Entry 5DNL (X-ray diffraction, 1.53 A resolution); this record covers chains A and B of the 3 polymer chains in the assembly.

== Chain A (and B) ==
Name: Imidazoleglycerol-phosphate dehydratase
Organism: Pyrococcus furiosus
Notes: EC 4.2.1.19; chain B of this document is another copy of the same molecule, construct and numbering; everything in this record applies to it too
UniProt: P58880 (HIS7_PYRFU); residue numbers follow UniProt; this construct covers 1-176
Sequence (176 residues; numbered 1 to 176; the number before each row is that of its first residue):
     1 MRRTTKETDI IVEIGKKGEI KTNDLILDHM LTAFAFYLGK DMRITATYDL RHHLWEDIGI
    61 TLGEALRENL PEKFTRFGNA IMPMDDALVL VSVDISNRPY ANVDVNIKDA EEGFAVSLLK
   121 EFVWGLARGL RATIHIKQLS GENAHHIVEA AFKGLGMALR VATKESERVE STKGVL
Metal / ion sites: Mn2+ site 1: His29, His53, His145, Glu149 (together with (S)-c348); Mn2+ site 2: His52, Glu56, Glu121, His146 (together with (S)-c348)
Residues lining bound ligands:
  - (S)-c348 (5DL; [(2S)-2-hydroxy-3-(1H-1,2,4-triazol-1-yl)propyl]phosphonic acid), molecule 1: Glu7, His29, Tyr37, His52, His53, Glu56, Met84, Glu121, His145, His146, Glu149, Lys153
  - (S)-c348 (5DL), molecule 2: Arg76, Arg98, Ser171, Thr172, Lys173

== Chain A / chain B interface ==
Residue-residue contacts - 30 pairs, chain A then chain B:
  Arg76(A) with Tyr37(B); Lys153(B)
  Phe77(A) with Tyr37(B); Met82(B), hydrophobic; Lys153(B)
  Asn79(A) with Ile81(B), hydrogen bond (side chain-backbone)
  Leu90(A) with Ile81(B), hydrophobic; Leu88(B), hydrophobic; Leu139(B), hydrophobic
  Ser92(A) with Pro83(B); Leu88(B)
  Asp94(A) with Pro83(B)
  Arg98(A) with Asp85(B), salt bridge
  Tyr100(A) with Asp85(B); Asp86(B)
  Asn102(A) with Ser140(B)
  Thr133(A) with Asp85(B)
  His135(A) with Pro83(B); Asp85(B), hydrogen bond (side chain-backbone); Asp86(B); Ala87(B), hydrogen bond (side chain-backbone)
  Lys137(A) with Leu139(B), hydrogen bond (side chain-backbone); Ser140(B), hydrogen bond
  Arg168(A) with Phe36(B), hydrogen bond (side chain-backbone)
  Val169(A) with Phe36(B)
  Glu170(A) with Phe36(B); Tyr37(B)
  Ser171(A) with Phe36(B)
  Thr172(A) with Thr32(B); Phe36(B)
Also at the interface, not in a pair above, chain A (19 interface residues in all): Ile81, Val93
Also at the interface, not in a pair above, chain B (17 interface residues in all): His29, Ala33, Met84, Arg160

== Summary ==
Chain A and chain B form an interface of 19 and 17 residues respectively, with 6 hydrogen bonds and 1 salt
bridge. Polar pairs include Arg98(A)-Asp85(B), Asn79(A)-Ile81(B) and His135(A)-Asp85(B). Bound to chain A:
(S)-c348. His29(A), His53(A), His145(A) and Glu149(A) coordinate Mn2+ site 1.
Both chains are Imidazoleglycerol-phosphate dehydratase (Pyrococcus furiosus). Entry 5DNL (Crystal structure
of IGPD from Pyrococcus furiosus in complex with (S)-C348) was determined by X-ray diffraction (same
publication as 5DNX, 5EKW, 5EL9 and 5ELW).
